PDB entry 6XZR | electron microscopy, 3.30 A resolution | chains AP1 and BP1 of the 8 polymer chains in the assembly

== Chain AP1 ==
Molecule: Polymerase acidic protein
Organism: Influenza C virus (strain C/Johannesburg/1/1966)
Notes: EC 3.1.-.-
UniProt: Q9IMP5 (PA_INCJH); residue numbers follow UniProt; this construct covers 1-709
Sequence (709 residues; row label = number of the first residue in the row):
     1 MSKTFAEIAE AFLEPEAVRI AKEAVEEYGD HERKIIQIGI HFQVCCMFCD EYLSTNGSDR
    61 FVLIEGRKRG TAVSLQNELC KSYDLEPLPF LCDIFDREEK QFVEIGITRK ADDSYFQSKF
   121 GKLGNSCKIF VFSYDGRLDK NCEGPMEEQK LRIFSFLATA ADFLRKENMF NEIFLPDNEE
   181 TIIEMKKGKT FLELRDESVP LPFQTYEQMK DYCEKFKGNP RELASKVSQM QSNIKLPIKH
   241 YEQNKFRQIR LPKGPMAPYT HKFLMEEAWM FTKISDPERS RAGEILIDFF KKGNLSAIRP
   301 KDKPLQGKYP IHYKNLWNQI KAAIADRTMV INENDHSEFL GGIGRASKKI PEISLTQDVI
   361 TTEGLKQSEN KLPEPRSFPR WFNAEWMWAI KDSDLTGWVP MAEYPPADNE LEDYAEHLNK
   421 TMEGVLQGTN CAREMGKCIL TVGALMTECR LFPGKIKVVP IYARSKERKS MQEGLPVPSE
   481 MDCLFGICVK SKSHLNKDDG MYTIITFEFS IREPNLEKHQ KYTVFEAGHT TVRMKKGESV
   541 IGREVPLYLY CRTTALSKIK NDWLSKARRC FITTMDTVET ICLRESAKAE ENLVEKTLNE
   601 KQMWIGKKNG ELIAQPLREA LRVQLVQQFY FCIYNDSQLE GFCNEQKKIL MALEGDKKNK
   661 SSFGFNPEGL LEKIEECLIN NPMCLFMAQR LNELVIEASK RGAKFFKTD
Not modelled in the structure: 1, 533-542, 708-709
UniProt features mapped onto this chain:
  - motif: R109 to G124 (Nuclear localization signal 1 (NLS1)), K166 to S228 (Nuclear localization signal 2 (NLS2))
  - binding site (Mn(2+)): H41, E65, D93, E104, I105

== Chain BP1 ==
Molecule: RNA-directed RNA polymerase catalytic subunit
Organism: Influenza C virus (strain C/Johannesburg/1/1966)
Notes: EC 2.7.7.48
UniProt: Q9IMP4 (RDRP_INCJH); residues 1-754 here = UniProt positions 1-754
Sequence (754 residues; row label = number of the first residue in the row):
     1 MEINPYLMFL NNDVTSLIST TYPYTGPPPM SHGSSTKYTL ETIKRTYDYS RTSVEKTSKV
    61 FNIPRRKFCN CLEDKDELVK PTGNVDISSL LGLAEMMEKR MGEGFFKHCV MEAETEILKM
   121 HFSRLTEGRQ TYDWTSERNM PAATALQLTV DAIKETEGPF KGTTMLEYCN KMIEMLDWKE
   181 IKFKKVKTVV RREKDKRSGK EIKTKVPVMG IDSIKHDEFL IRALTINTMA KDGERGKLQR
   241 RAIATPGMIV RPFSKIVETV AQKICEKLKE SGLPVGGNEK KAKLKTTVTS LNARMNSDQF
   301 AVNITGDNSK WNECQQPEAY LALLAYITKD SSDLMKDLCS VAPVLFCNKF VKLGQGIRLS
   361 NKRKTKEVII KAEKMGKYKN LMREEYKNLF EPLEKYIQKD VCFLPGGMLM GMFNMLSTVL
   421 GVSTLCYMDE ELKAKGCFWT GLQSSDDFVL FAVASNWSNI HWTIRRFNAV CKLIGINMSL
   481 EKSYGSLPEL FEFTSMFFDG EFVSNLAMEL PAFTTAGVNE GVDFTAAMSI IKTNMINNSL
   541 SPSTALMALR ICLQEFRATY RVHPWDSRVK GGRMKIINEF IKTIENKDGL LIADGGKLMN
   601 NISTLHIPEE VLKFEKMDEQ YRNRVFNPKN PFTNFDKTID IFRAHGPIRV EENEAVVSTH
   661 SFRTRANRTL LNTDMRAMMA EEKRYQMVCD MFKSVFESAD INPPIGAMSI GEAIEEKLLE
   721 RAKMKRDIGA IEDSEYEEIK DIIRDAKKAR LESR
Not modelled in the structure: 31-34, 187-210, 638-651
UniProt features mapped onto this chain:
  - region: R251 to E258 (Promoter-binding site)
  - motif (Nuclear localization signal): V189 to R197, K205 to E218

== Chain AP1 / chain BP1 interface ==
Pairs across the interface - 248 pairs, chain AP1 then chain BP1:
  S2(AP1) - K119(BP1)
  K3(AP1) - M111(BP1)
  K3(AP1) - E112(BP1)
  K3(AP1) - T115(BP1)
  T4(AP1) - M111(BP1)
  T4(AP1) - T115(BP1)
  F5(AP1) - T115(BP1)
  F5(AP1) - L118(BP1)  hydrophobic
  H31(AP1) - E114(BP1)  salt bridge
  E32(AP1) - M111(BP1)
  D135(AP1) - A707(BP1)
  R165(AP1) - A707(BP1)
  E167(AP1) - K119(BP1)
  N168(AP1) - K119(BP1)
  N168(AP1) - H121(BP1)
  N168(AP1) - T163(BP1)
  M169(AP1) - K119(BP1)
  N171(AP1) - T163(BP1)
  M185(AP1) - N170(BP1)
  M185(AP1) - D337(BP1)
  M185(AP1) - L338(BP1)  hydrophobic
  M185(AP1) - V341(BP1)  hydrophobic
  K186(AP1) - N170(BP1)  hydrogen bond (backbone-side chain)
  K186(AP1) - I173(BP1)
  K186(AP1) - E174(BP1)  salt bridge
  K187(AP1) - D337(BP1)  salt bridge
  G188(AP1) - I173(BP1)
  G188(AP1) - D177(BP1)
  K189(AP1) - D177(BP1)  hydrogen bond (backbone-side chain)
  T190(AP1) - L176(BP1)  hydrogen bond (side chain-backbone)
  T190(AP1) - D177(BP1)  hydrogen bond
  T190(AP1) - H216(BP1)
  F191(AP1) - V341(BP1)  hydrophobic
  F191(AP1) - V344(BP1)  hydrophobic
  E193(AP1) - V60(BP1)
  L194(AP1) - V60(BP1)  hydrophobic
  L194(AP1) - N348(BP1)
  R195(AP1) - S340(BP1)
  R195(AP1) - V344(BP1)
  E197(AP1) - T57(BP1)
  E197(AP1) - R65(BP1)  salt bridge
  S198(AP1) - C347(BP1)
  S198(AP1) - N348(BP1)  hydrogen bond
  V199(AP1) - K67(BP1)  hydrogen bond (backbone-side chain)
  P200(AP1) - C69(BP1)  hydrophobic
  L201(AP1) - C69(BP1)
  L201(AP1) - C71(BP1)  hydrophobic
  F203(AP1) - I87(BP1)  hydrophobic
  Y206(AP1) - L321(BP1)  hydrophobic
  Y206(AP1) - A325(BP1)
  Y206(AP1) - S340(BP1)
  M209(AP1) - L321(BP1)  hydrophobic
  M209(AP1) - A322(BP1)  hydrophobic
  C213(AP1) - A322(BP1)
  C213(AP1) - Y326(BP1)
  E214(AP1) - K329(BP1)
  E214(AP1) - K336(BP1)  salt bridge
  F216(AP1) - S88(BP1)
  F216(AP1) - L91(BP1)  hydrophobic
  F216(AP1) - G92(BP1)
  F216(AP1) - E95(BP1)
  K217(AP1) - E95(BP1)
  G218(AP1) - E95(BP1)  hydrogen bond (backbone-side chain)
  R221(AP1) - D429(BP1)  salt bridge
  R221(AP1) - E430(BP1)
  E222(AP1) - S88(BP1)
  L223(AP1) - S89(BP1)
  A224(AP1) - D429(BP1)
  A224(AP1) - R466(BP1)
  K226(AP1) - D86(BP1)
  K226(AP1) - S89(BP1)
  V227(AP1) - R466(BP1)
  V227(AP1) - A469(BP1)
  S228(AP1) - R466(BP1)  hydrogen bond
  M230(AP1) - L72(BP1)  hydrophobic
  Q231(AP1) - W462(BP1)  hydrogen bond (side chain-backbone)
  Q231(AP1) - R465(BP1)
  Q231(AP1) - R466(BP1)
  N233(AP1) - L78(BP1)
  I234(AP1) - L78(BP1)  hydrophobic
  I234(AP1) - N468(BP1)
  L236(AP1) - R465(BP1)  hydrogen bond (backbone-side chain)
  I238(AP1) - R465(BP1)
  H240(AP1) - W457(BP1)
  H240(AP1) - H461(BP1)
  Y241(AP1) - Y484(BP1)
  P277(AP1) - R568(BP1)
  R281(AP1) - K570(BP1)
  R281(AP1) - G571(BP1)
  S347(AP1) - K364(BP1)  hydrogen bond (side chain-backbone)
  S347(AP1) - T365(BP1)
  S347(AP1) - E367(BP1)  hydrogen bond
  K348(AP1) - T365(BP1)  hydrogen bond (backbone-backbone)
  K348(AP1) - K366(BP1)
  K348(AP1) - E367(BP1)  hydrogen bond (backbone-backbone)
  K349(AP1) - E367(BP1)
  I350(AP1) - E367(BP1)  hydrogen bond (backbone-backbone)
  I350(AP1) - V368(BP1)
  E352(AP1) - K374(BP1)
  E352(AP1) - Y378(BP1)  hydrogen bond
  I360(AP1) - L381(BP1)  hydrophobic
  E363(AP1) - K366(BP1)  salt bridge
  G364(AP1) - S360(BP1)
  G364(AP1) - N361(BP1)
  L365(AP1) - L359(BP1)
  L365(AP1) - S360(BP1)
  L365(AP1) - N361(BP1)
  K366(AP1) - S360(BP1)  hydrogen bond (backbone-backbone)
  K366(AP1) - K362(BP1)
  K366(AP1) - L381(BP1)
  Q367(AP1) - L381(BP1)  hydrogen bond (backbone-backbone)
  Q367(AP1) - M382(BP1)
  Q367(AP1) - R383(BP1)  hydrogen bond (side chain-backbone)
  Q367(AP1) - Y386(BP1)
  S368(AP1) - R358(BP1)
  S368(AP1) - S360(BP1)
  E369(AP1) - R383(BP1)
  N370(AP1) - R383(BP1)  hydrogen bond
  N383(AP1) - M1(BP1)  hydrogen bond (side chain-backbone)
  N383(AP1) - E2(BP1)  hydrogen bond
  N383(AP1) - I3(BP1)
  W386(AP1) - I3(BP1)
  M387(AP1) - M1(BP1)
  M387(AP1) - I3(BP1)  hydrophobic
  M401(AP1) - M547(BP1)  hydrophobic
  M401(AP1) - R550(BP1)
  M401(AP1) - I551(BP1)  hydrophobic
  M401(AP1) - Q554(BP1)
  A402(AP1) - R550(BP1)  hydrogen bond (backbone-side chain)
  A402(AP1) - Q554(BP1)  hydrogen bond (backbone-side chain)
  E403(AP1) - R550(BP1)
  E403(AP1) - R557(BP1)  salt bridge
  E403(AP1) - K597(BP1)
  E403(AP1) - L598(BP1)
  Y404(AP1) - R550(BP1)  hydrogen bond
  P405(AP1) - N600(BP1)
  P405(AP1) - N601(BP1)
  P406(AP1) - M599(BP1)  hydrophobic
  P406(AP1) - N601(BP1)  hydrogen bond (backbone-side chain)
  L411(AP1) - P542(BP1)  hydrophobic
  E412(AP1) - N601(BP1)  hydrogen bond
  E412(AP1) - I602(BP1)
  E412(AP1) - S603(BP1)  hydrogen bond
  A415(AP1) - S543(BP1)  hydrogen bond (backbone-side chain)
  A415(AP1) - L546(BP1)  hydrophobic
  E416(AP1) - L546(BP1)
  L418(AP1) - S543(BP1)
  N419(AP1) - S543(BP1)
  N419(AP1) - M547(BP1)
  N419(AP1) - R550(BP1)
  E423(AP1) - R550(BP1)  salt bridge
  R450(AP1) - R665(BP1)
  W563(AP1) - Y24(BP1)
  W563(AP1) - T25(BP1)
  W563(AP1) - G26(BP1)
  W563(AP1) - P27(BP1)  hydrophobic
  W563(AP1) - R235(BP1)
  S565(AP1) - E555(BP1)
  R568(AP1) - I551(BP1)
  R568(AP1) - Q554(BP1)
  R568(AP1) - E555(BP1)  salt bridge
  R569(AP1) - T25(BP1)
  R569(AP1) - L510(BP1)
  R569(AP1) - T514(BP1)
  C570(AP1) - T25(BP1)
  I572(AP1) - T544(BP1)
  M575(AP1) - S543(BP1)  hydrogen bond
  M575(AP1) - T544(BP1)
  D576(AP1) - L506(BP1)
  D576(AP1) - T544(BP1)
  E579(AP1) - S541(BP1)
  E579(AP1) - P542(BP1)
  E579(AP1) - S543(BP1)  hydrogen bond (side chain-backbone)
  E579(AP1) - T544(BP1)  hydrogen bond
  L583(AP1) - S541(BP1)
  R584(AP1) - E501(BP1)  salt bridge
  K601(AP1) - N12(BP1)  hydrogen bond
  Q602(AP1) - N11(BP1)
  M603(AP1) - M8(BP1)  hydrophobic
  M603(AP1) - N12(BP1)  hydrogen bond
  W604(AP1) - L7(BP1)
  W604(AP1) - N11(BP1)
  I605(AP1) - I3(BP1)
  I605(AP1) - N4(BP1)  hydrogen bond (backbone-backbone)
  I605(AP1) - L7(BP1)
  G606(AP1) - E2(BP1)
  G606(AP1) - L7(BP1)
  K607(AP1) - M1(BP1)
  K607(AP1) - E2(BP1)  hydrogen bond (backbone-backbone)
  I613(AP1) - M1(BP1)  hydrophobic
  Q624(AP1) - M8(BP1)
  Q624(AP1) - T20(BP1)
  Q628(AP1) - T20(BP1)
  Q628(AP1) - T25(BP1)  hydrogen bond
  F631(AP1) - T20(BP1)
  F631(AP1) - T21(BP1)
  F631(AP1) - P23(BP1)  hydrophobic
  C632(AP1) - T25(BP1)  hydrogen bond (side chain-backbone)
  C632(AP1) - G26(BP1)
  C632(AP1) - P27(BP1)
  N635(AP1) - P23(BP1)  hydrogen bond (side chain-backbone)
  N635(AP1) - G26(BP1)
  N635(AP1) - P27(BP1)  hydrogen bond (side chain-backbone)
  E640(AP1) - P23(BP1)
  E640(AP1) - Y24(BP1)
  E640(AP1) - R235(BP1)  salt bridge
  G641(AP1) - L238(BP1)
  C643(AP1) - T21(BP1)
  C643(AP1) - P23(BP1)
  E645(AP1) - K482(BP1)
  Q646(AP1) - Y6(BP1)  hydrogen bond
  Q646(AP1) - T21(BP1)
  K647(AP1) - T21(BP1)
  K647(AP1) - Y22(BP1)
  K647(AP1) - F497(BP1)
  K648(AP1) - K482(BP1)
  K648(AP1) - Y484(BP1)
  L650(AP1) - V14(BP1)  hydrophobic
  M651(AP1) - Y484(BP1)
  M651(AP1) - L490(BP1)  hydrophobic
  E654(AP1) - V14(BP1)
  E654(AP1) - L490(BP1)
  K657(AP1) - F9(BP1)  hydrogen bond (side chain-backbone)
  K657(AP1) - L10(BP1)  hydrogen bond (side chain-backbone)
  K657(AP1) - N12(BP1)  hydrogen bond (side chain-backbone)
  K660(AP1) - S486(BP1)
  K660(AP1) - L487(BP1)
  S662(AP1) - G485(BP1)
  S662(AP1) - S486(BP1)
  F663(AP1) - V302(BP1)  hydrophobic
  F663(AP1) - Y484(BP1)
  F663(AP1) - G485(BP1)  hydrogen bond (backbone-backbone)
  F663(AP1) - S486(BP1)
  F665(AP1) - L480(BP1)
  F665(AP1) - S483(BP1)
  N666(AP1) - L480(BP1)
  N666(AP1) - E481(BP1)
  G669(AP1) - E481(BP1)
  L670(AP1) - E481(BP1)
  K673(AP1) - E481(BP1)  salt bridge
  M687(AP1) - Y6(BP1)
  R690(AP1) - E2(BP1)  salt bridge
  R690(AP1) - I3(BP1)  hydrogen bond (side chain-backbone)
  R690(AP1) - N4(BP1)  hydrogen bond (backbone-side chain)
  L691(AP1) - Y6(BP1)  hydrophobic
  E693(AP1) - N4(BP1)
  L694(AP1) - Y6(BP1)
  L694(AP1) - L10(BP1)  hydrophobic
Interface residues without a listed pair, chain AP1 (159 interface residues in all): I8, D162, I173, F174, I183, E184, P202, Y212, K235, P237, E278, L355, N409, K566, F571, T573, T577, T580, I581, K608, V623, Q627, S637, F642, G655, N659, S661, F686
Interface residues without a listed pair, chain BP1 (161 interface residues in all): P5, T15, L17, I18, S19, P28, P29, K56, S58, K59, N70, K75, V79, M120, T164, L166, L220, E318, S332, L334, Y427, E431, I464, V470, K472, L473, E489, P511, F513, L540, A548, L553, I705, G706

== In short ==
159 residues of chain AP1 face 161 of chain BP1 across their interface, with 47 hydrogen bonds and 14 salt
bridges. Polar contacts include H31(AP1)-E114(BP1), K186(AP1)-E174(BP1) and K187(AP1)-D337(BP1). Curated
annotation (UniProt) lists 5 Mn2+-binding residues on chain AP1.
Chain AP1 is Polymerase acidic protein and chain BP1 is RNA-directed RNA polymerase catalytic subunit, both
from Influenza C virus (strain C/Johannesburg/1/1966); the structure, Influenza C virus polymerase in complex
with chicken ANP32A - Subclass 1, was determined by electron microscopy, deposited together with 6XZD, 6XZG,
6XZP, 6XZQ and 6Y0C.
